2NUF - chains A and B of the 4 polymer chains in the assembly; structure by X-ray diffraction, 2.50 A resolution.

# Chain A (and B)
Name: Ribonuclease III
Organism: Aquifex aeolicus
Notes: EC 3.1.26.3; chain B of this document is another copy of the same molecule, construct and numbering; everything in this record applies to it too
Reference sequence: O67082 (RNC_AQUAE); residue numbers follow UniProt; this construct covers 1-221
Sequence (221 residues; each row starts with the number of its first residue):
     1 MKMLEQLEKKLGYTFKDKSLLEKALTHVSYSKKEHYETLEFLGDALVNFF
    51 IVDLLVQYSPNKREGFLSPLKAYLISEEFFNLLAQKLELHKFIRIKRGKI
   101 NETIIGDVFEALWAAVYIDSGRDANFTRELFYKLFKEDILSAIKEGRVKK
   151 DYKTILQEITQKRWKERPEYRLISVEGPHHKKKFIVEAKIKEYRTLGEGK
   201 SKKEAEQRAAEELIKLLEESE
Not modelled in the structure: 1, 221
Bound ions: Mg2+ site 1: E40, D107; Mg2+ site 2 near E40 (its only coordinating residue here); Mg2+ site 3 near E110 (its only coordinating residue here)
Swiss-Prot annotation at these positions:
  - active site: D44, E110
  - binding site (Mg(2+)): E40, D107, E110
  - mutagenesis: D44 (D44N: Very low catalytic activity, binds RNA normally), E110 (E110K: Loss of magnesium, alters ds-RNA binding, loss of activity), Q157 (Q157A: No RNase activity, no RNA binding)
What the authors report for this chain:
  - Mg2+ coordination: E40, D44, D107, E110
  - conformationally variable residues (side-chain flip): D44
  - mutagenesis - D44N: decreased binding to Mg2+ (proposed by the authors, not directly observed)
  - binding site for the 28-nt RNA strand: H27

# Interface between chain A and chain B
Pairs across the interface (37; chain A residue first):
  E37(A) - E64(B)
  F41(A) - V56(B)  hydrophobic
  F41(A) - L67(B)
  F41(A) - K71(B)
  L42(A) - V52(B)  hydrophobic
  A45(A) - N48(B)
  A45(A) - F49(B)  hydrophobic
  A45(A) - V52(B)  hydrophobic
  L46(A) - F49(B)  hydrophobic
  N48(A) - A45(B)
  F49(A) - A45(B)  hydrophobic
  F49(A) - L46(B)  hydrophobic
  F49(A) - Y117(B)
  V52(A) - L42(B)  hydrophobic
  V52(A) - A45(B)  hydrophobic
  D53(A) - L42(B)
  D53(A) - Y117(B)  hydrogen bond
  D53(A) - R122(B)  salt bridge
  V56(A) - F41(B)  hydrophobic
  Q57(A) - R122(B)  hydrogen bond
  E64(A) - E37(B)
  K71(A) - F41(B)
  Y117(A) - F49(B)
  Y117(A) - D53(B)  hydrogen bond
  Y117(A) - R128(B)  hydrogen bond
  R122(A) - D53(B)  salt bridge
  R122(A) - Q57(B)
  R122(A) - N125(B)
  R122(A) - R128(B)
  D123(A) - N125(B)  hydrogen bond
  A124(A) - A124(B)  hydrophobic
  A124(A) - N125(B)  hydrogen bond (backbone-side chain)
  N125(A) - D123(B)  hydrogen bond
  N125(A) - A124(B)  hydrogen bond (side chain-backbone)
  N125(A) - N125(B)
  R128(A) - Y117(B)  hydrogen bond
  R128(A) - R122(B)  hydrogen bond (side chain-backbone)
Interface residues without a listed pair, chain A (23 interface residues in all): T38, L55, K62, L67
Interface residues without a listed pair, chain B (23 interface residues in all): T38, L55, K62

# Overview
Chain A and chain B each contribute 23 residues to their interface; the contacts include 10 hydrogen bonds and
2 salt bridges. Polar pairs include D53(A)-R122(B), D53(A)-Y117(B) and Q57(A)-R122(B). From the paper: a
binding site for the 28-nt RNA strand at H27(A); D44N of chain A reduces binding to Mg2+.
Chain A and chain B are both Ribonuclease III (Aquifex aeolicus); the structure, Crystal structure of RNase
III from Aquifex aeolicus complexed with ds-RNA at 2.5-Angstrom Resolution, was determined by X-ray
diffraction together with 2NUE and 2NUG from the same study.
